Entry 9I2Q (electron microscopy, 2.90 A resolution); this record covers chains H and A of the 8 polymer chains in the assembly.

Chain H (and A):
Name: Putative transmembrane protein Wzc
Organism: Escherichia coli
Notes: chain A of this document is another copy of the same molecule, construct and numbering; everything in this record applies to it too
UniProtKB: Q9X4B9 (Q9X4B9_ECOLX); residues 1-714 here = UniProt positions 1-714
Amino-acid sequence (727 residues; numbered 1 to 727; the number before each row is that of its first residue):
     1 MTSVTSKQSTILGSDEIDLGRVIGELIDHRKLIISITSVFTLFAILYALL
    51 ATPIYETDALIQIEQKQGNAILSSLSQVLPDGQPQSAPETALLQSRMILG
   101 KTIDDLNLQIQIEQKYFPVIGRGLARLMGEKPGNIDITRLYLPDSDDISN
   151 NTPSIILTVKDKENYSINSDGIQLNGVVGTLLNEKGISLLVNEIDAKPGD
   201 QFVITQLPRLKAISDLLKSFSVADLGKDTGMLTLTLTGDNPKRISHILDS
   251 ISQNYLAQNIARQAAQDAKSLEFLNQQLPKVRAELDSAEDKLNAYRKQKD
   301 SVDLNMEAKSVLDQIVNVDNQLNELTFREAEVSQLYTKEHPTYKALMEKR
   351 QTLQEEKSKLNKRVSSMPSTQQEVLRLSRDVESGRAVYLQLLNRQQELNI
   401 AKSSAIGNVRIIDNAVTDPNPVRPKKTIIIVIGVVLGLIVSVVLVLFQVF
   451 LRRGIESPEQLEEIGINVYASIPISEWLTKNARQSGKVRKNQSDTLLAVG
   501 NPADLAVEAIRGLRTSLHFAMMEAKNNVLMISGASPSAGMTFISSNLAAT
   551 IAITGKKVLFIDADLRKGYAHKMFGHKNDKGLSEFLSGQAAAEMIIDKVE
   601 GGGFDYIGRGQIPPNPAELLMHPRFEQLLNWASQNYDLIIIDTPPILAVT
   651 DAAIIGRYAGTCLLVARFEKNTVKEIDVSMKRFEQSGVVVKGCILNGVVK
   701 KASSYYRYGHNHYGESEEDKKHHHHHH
Not modelled in the structure: 1-16, 65-84, 280-383, 478-493, 705-727 (chain A: 1-16, 65-84, 298-303, 478-493, 705-727)
Differences from the reference sequence: conflict Gly121 (Ala in Q9X4B9), Arg126 (Gly in Q9X4B9); engineered mutation Met540 (Lys in Q9X4B9); expression tag (715-727)
Ion coordination: Mg2+: Thr541 (together with ADP)
Ligand contacts: ADP (adenosine-5'-diphosphate): Ile472, Pro473, Ile474, Ser475, Pro536, Ser537, Ala538, Gly539, Met540, Thr541, Phe542, Tyr569, Arg667, Asn696, Gly697
From the paper describing this entry:
  - conformationally variable residues (order/disorder transition): Ser704
  - specificity-determining residues: Glu675 (proposed by the authors, not directly observed)

Chain H / chain A interface:
Residue-residue contacts (41):
  Leu19(H) with Phe450(A); Leu451(A), hydrophobic
  Ile23(H) with Leu451(A), hydrophobic
  Asp58(H) with Arg96(A), salt bridge
  Gly129(H) with Ile148(A)
  Lys131(H) with Ile148(A)
  Thr229(H) with Ala87(A); Pro88(A)
  Met231(H) with Ala91(A), hydrophobic
  Arg410(H) with Asn399(A), hydrogen bond (side chain-backbone); Ile400(A), hydrogen bond (side chain-backbone); Ser403(A), hydrogen bond
  Ile411(H) with Gln396(A)
  Ile412(H) with Leu92(A), hydrophobic; Ser95(A)
  Asp413(H) with Ser95(A); Arg96(A), hydrogen bond (side chain-backbone); Met97(A)
  Asn414(H) with Arg96(A), hydrogen bond (backbone-side chain)
  Val416(H) with Arg96(A); Leu210(A), hydrophobic
  Thr417(H) with Leu210(A)
  Glu459(H) with Lys674(A), salt bridge
  Val468(H) with Gln685(A), hydrogen bond (backbone-side chain)
  Tyr469(H) with Gln685(A)
  Glu508(H) with Arg566(A), salt bridge
  Arg511(H) with Ala617(A); Glu618(A), salt bridge; Thr650(A)
  Gly512(H) with Thr650(A)
  Arg514(H) with Met621(A)
  Thr515(H) with Thr650(A), hydrogen bond; Ile654(A); Arg657(A)
  Ser516(H) with Ser686(A)
  His518(H) with Arg657(A)
  Phe519(H) with Gln685(A); Ser686(A); Gly687(A)
  Ile553(H) with Glu618(A)
  Thr554(H) with Met621(A)
Also at the interface, not in a pair above, chain H (33 interface residues in all): Ala59, Leu60, Asp228, Ala415, Pro419, Glu462
Also at the interface, not in a pair above, chain A (29 interface residues in all): Ala648, Val649, Lys681

Overview:
The interface between chain H and chain A involves 33 residues on one side and 29 on the other; the contacts
include 7 hydrogen bonds and 4 salt bridges. Polar pairs include Asp58(H)-Arg96(A), Glu459(H)-Lys674(A) and
Glu508(H)-Arg566(A). Ligands of chain H: ADP. From the paper: the specificity determinant Glu675(H);
conformational variability at Ser704(H).
Chain H and chain A are both Putative transmembrane protein Wzc (Escherichia coli); the structure,
Wzc-K540M-3YE MgADP C1, was determined by electron microscopy together with 9I2R, 9EXO, 9EXP, 9EXQ and 9EXR
from the same study.
